2VUM - chains A and T of the 16 polymer chains in the assembly; structure by X-ray diffraction, 3.40 A resolution.

== Chain A ==
Name: DNA-directed RNA polymerase II subunit RPB1
Organism: Saccharomyces cerevisiae
Notes: EC 2.7.7.6
UniProtKB: P04050 (RPB1_YEAST); numbering as in UniProt (aligned over 1-1733)
Amino-acid sequence (1733 residues; row label = number of the first residue in the row):
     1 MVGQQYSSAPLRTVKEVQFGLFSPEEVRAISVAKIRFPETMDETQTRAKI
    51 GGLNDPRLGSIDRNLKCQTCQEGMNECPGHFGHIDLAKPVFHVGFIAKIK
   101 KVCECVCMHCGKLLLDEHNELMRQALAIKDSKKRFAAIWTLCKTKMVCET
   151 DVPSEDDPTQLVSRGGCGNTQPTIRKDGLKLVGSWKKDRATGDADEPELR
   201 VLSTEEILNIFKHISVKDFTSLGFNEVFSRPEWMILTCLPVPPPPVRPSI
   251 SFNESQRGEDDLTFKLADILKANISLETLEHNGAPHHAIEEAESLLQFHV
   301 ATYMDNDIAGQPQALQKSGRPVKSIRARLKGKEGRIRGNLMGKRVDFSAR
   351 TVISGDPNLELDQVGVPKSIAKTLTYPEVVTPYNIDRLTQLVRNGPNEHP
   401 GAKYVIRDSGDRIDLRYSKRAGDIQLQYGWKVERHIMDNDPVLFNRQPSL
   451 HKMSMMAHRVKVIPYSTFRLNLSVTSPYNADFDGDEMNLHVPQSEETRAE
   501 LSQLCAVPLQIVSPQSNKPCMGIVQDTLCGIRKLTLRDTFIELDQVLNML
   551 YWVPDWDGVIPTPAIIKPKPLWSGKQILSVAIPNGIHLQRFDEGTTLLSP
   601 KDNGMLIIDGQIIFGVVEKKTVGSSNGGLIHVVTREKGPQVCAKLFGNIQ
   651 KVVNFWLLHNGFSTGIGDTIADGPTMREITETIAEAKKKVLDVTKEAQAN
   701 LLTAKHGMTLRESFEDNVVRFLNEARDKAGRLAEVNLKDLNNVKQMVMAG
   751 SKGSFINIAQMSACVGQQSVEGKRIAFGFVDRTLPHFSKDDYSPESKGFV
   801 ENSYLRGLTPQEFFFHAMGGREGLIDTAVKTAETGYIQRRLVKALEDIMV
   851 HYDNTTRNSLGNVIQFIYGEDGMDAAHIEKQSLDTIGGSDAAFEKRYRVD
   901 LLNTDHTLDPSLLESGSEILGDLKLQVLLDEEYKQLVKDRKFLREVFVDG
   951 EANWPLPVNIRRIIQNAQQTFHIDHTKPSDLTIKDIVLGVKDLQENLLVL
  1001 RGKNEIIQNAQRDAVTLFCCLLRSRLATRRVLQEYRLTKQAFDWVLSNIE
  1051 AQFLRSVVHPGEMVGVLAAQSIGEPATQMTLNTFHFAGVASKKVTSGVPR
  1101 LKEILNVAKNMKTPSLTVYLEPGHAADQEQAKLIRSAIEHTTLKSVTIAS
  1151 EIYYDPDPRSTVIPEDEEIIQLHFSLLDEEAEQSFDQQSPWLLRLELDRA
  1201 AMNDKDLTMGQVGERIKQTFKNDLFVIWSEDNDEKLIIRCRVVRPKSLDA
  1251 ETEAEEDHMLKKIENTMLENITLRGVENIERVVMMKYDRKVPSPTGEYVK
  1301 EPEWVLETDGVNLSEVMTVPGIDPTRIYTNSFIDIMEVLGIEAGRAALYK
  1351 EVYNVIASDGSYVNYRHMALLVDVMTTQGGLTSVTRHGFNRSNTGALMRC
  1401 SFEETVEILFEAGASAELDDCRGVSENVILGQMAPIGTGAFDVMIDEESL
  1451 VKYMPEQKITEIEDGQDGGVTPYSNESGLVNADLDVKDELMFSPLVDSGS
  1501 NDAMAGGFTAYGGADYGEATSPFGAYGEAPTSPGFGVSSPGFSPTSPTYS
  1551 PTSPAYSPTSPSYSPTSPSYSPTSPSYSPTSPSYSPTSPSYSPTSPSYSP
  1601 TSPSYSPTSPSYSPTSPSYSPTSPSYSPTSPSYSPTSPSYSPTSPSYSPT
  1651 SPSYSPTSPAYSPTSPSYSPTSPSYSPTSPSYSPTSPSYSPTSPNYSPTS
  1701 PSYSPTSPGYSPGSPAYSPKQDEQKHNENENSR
Disordered / not traced: 1, 187-194, 1086-1093, 1177-1186, 1244-1253, 1456-1733
Bound ions: Zn2+: Cys67, His80; Mg2+: Asp481, Asp483, Asp485 (shared with 1 residue of chain P)
Curated features (UniProtKB/Swiss-Prot):
  - region: Pro248 to Asp260 (Lid loop), Asn306 to Lys323 (Rudder loop), Pro810 to Glu822 (Bridging helix)
  - binding site (Zn(2+)): Cys67, Cys70, Cys77, His80, Cys107, Cys110, Cys148, Cys167
  - binding site (Mg(2+)): Asp481, Asp483, Asp485
  - modified residue: Thr1471 (Phosphothreonine)
  - cross-link (Glycyl lysine isopeptide (Lys-Gly)): Lys695 (interchain with G-Cter in ubiquitin), Lys1246 (interchain with G-Cter in ubiquitin), Lys1350 (interchain with G-Cter in ubiquitin)
  - natural variant: Ser1653 to Pro1659 (deletion: In strain: A364A)
  - mutagenesis: Lys1246 (K1246R: Impairs ubiquitination during transcription stress)
From the paper describing this entry:
  - binding site for Amatoxin: Asn723, Arg726, Gln760, Gln767, Gln768, Ser769, Gly772, Glu822, Asn1082, His1085
  - contacts within the chain: Gln768-His816, Glu771-Glu822, Val829-Leu1081, Leu1081-Pro1099, Asp826-Asn1082
  - conformationally variable residues (helix shift, loop rearrangement): Asp826 to Glu833, Leu1081

== Chain T ==
Molecule: 26-nt DNA strand
Sequence (26 nucleotides; each row starts with the number of its first residue):
     4 AGCTCAAGTAGTTACGCCUGGTCATT
Disordered / not traced: 29
Modified positions: BRU (5-bromo-2'-deoxyuridine-5'-monophosphate) at position 22

== Interface between chain A and chain T ==
Pairs across the interface (20; chain A residue first):
  Phe252(A) with DT28(T), base contact
  Ala309(A) with DG14(T), phosphate contact
  Lys330(A) with DT16(T), salt bridge to the phosphate
  Lys332(A) with DG19(T), salt bridge to the phosphate; DC20(T), salt bridge to the phosphate
  Arg337(A) with DA17(T), salt bridge to the phosphate; DC18(T), salt bridge to the phosphate
  Arg344(A) with DC21(T), salt bridge to the phosphate
  Arg350(A) with DC21(T), hydrogen bond to the sugar
  Gln447(A) with DG19(T), base contact; DC20(T), hydrogen bond to the sugar
  Pro448(A) with DG19(T), base contact
  Ala832(A) with DC18(T), sugar contact
  Tyr836(A) with DA17(T), phosphate contact
  Arg839(A) with DC18(T), salt bridge to the phosphate
  Arg1386(A) with DT15(T), hydrogen bond to the base; DT16(T), hydrogen bond to the sugar
  Glu1403(A) with DT16(T), phosphate contact; DA17(T), sugar contact
  Glu1407(A) with DT16(T), phosphate contact
Also at the interface, not in a pair above, chain A (18 interface residues in all): Lys317, Ser318, Glu1404

== Summary ==
18 residues of chain A and 9 residues of chain T are in contact, with 4 hydrogen bonds and 7 salt bridges.
Polar pairs include Arg1386(A)-DT15(T), Arg350(A)-DC21(T) and Gln447(A)-DC20(T). The paper reports a binding
site for Amatoxin at Asn723(A), Arg726(A) and Gln760(A) among others; conformational variability at Asp826(A)
and Leu1081(A).
Here chain A is DNA-directed RNA polymerase II subunit RPB1 (Saccharomyces cerevisiae) and chain T is a 26-nt
DNA strand. Entry 2VUM (Alpha-amanitin inhibited complete RNA polymerase II elongation complex) was determined
by X-ray diffraction.
